4KDO - chains E and F of the 6 polymer chains in the assembly; structure by X-ray diffraction, 2.40 A resolution.

# Chain E
Protein: Hemagglutinin
Source organism: Influenza A virus
UniProt: Q6DQ33 (Q6DQ33_9INFA); residues 5-325 here correspond to UniProt positions 17-337 (UniProt number = residue number + 12)
Chain sequence (322 residues; row label = number of the first residue in the row):
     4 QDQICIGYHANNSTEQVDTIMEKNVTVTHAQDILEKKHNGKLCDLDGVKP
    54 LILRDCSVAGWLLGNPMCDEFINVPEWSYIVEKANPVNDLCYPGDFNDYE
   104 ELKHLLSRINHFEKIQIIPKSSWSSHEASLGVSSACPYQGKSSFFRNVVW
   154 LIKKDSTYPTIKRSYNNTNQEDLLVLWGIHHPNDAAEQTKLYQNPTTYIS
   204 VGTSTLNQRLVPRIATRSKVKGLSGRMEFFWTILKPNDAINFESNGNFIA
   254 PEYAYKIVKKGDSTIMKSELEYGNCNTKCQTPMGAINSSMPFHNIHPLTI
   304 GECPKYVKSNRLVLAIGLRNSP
Sequence notes: expression tag (4); engineered mutation Asp158 (Asn170 in Q6DQ33), Lys224 (Asn236 in Q6DQ33), Leu226 (Gln238 in Q6DQ33), Ile319 (Thr331 in Q6DQ33)
Disulfide bonds: Cys46-Cys278, Cys59-Cys71, Cys94-Cys139, Cys282-Cys306
Glycans and other covalent adducts: N-acetylglucosamine (NAG) linked to Asn169

# Chain F
Protein: Hemagglutinin
Source organism: Influenza A virus
UniProt: Q6DQ33 (Q6DQ33_9INFA); residues 335-509 here correspond to UniProt positions 347-521 (UniProt number = residue number + 12)
Chain sequence (175 residues; each row starts with the number of its first residue):
   335 GLFGAIAGFIEGGWQGMVDGWYGYHHSNEQGSGYAADKESTQKAIDGVTN
   385 KVNSIIDKMNTQFEAVGREFNNLERRIENLNKKMEDGFLDVWTYNAELLV
   435 LMENERTLDFHDSNVKNLYDKVRLQLRDNAKELGNGCFEFYHKCDNECME
   485 SVRNGTYDYPQYSEEARLKREEISG
Disulfide bonds: Cys478-Cys482

# Interface between chain E and chain F
Residue-residue contacts (138; chain E residue first):
  Gln4(E) - Glu473(F)
  Gln4(E) - Phe474(F)
  Gln4(E) - Lys503(F)
  Asp5(E) - Ser361(F)
  Asp5(E) - Phe472(F)
  Asp5(E) - Glu473(F)
  Asp5(E) - Phe474(F)  hydrogen bond (backbone-backbone)
  Asp5(E) - His476(F)
  Asp5(E) - Lys477(F)
  Asp5(E) - Cys478(F)  hydrogen bond (side chain-backbone)
  Gln6(E) - His360(F)
  Gln6(E) - Ser361(F)
  Gln6(E) - Leu467(F)
  Gln6(E) - Cys471(F)
  Gln6(E) - Phe472(F)
  Gln6(E) - Glu473(F)
  Gln6(E) - Phe474(F)
  Gln6(E) - Met483(F)
  Ile7(E) - Tyr358(F)  hydrophobic
  Ile7(E) - Val456(F)  hydrophobic
  Ile7(E) - Leu460(F)  hydrophobic
  Ile7(E) - Gly470(F)
  Ile7(E) - Cys471(F)
  Ile7(E) - Phe472(F)  hydrogen bond (backbone-backbone)
  Ile7(E) - Phe474(F)  hydrophobic
  Ile7(E) - Val486(F)  hydrophobic
  Cys8(E) - Trp348(F)
  Cys8(E) - Gly357(F)
  Cys8(E) - Tyr358(F)
  Cys8(E) - His359(F)  hydrogen bond (backbone-backbone)
  Cys8(E) - Gly470(F)
  Cys8(E) - Cys471(F)  disulfide
  Ile9(E) - Ile344(F)
  Ile9(E) - Trp348(F)
  Ile9(E) - Gly357(F)
  Ile9(E) - Val449(F)
  Ile9(E) - Leu452(F)  hydrophobic
  Ile9(E) - Tyr453(F)  hydrophobic
  Ile9(E) - Val456(F)  hydrophobic
  Ile9(E) - Gly470(F)  hydrogen bond (backbone-backbone)
  Ile9(E) - Phe472(F)  hydrophobic
  Gly10(E) - Ile344(F)
  Gly10(E) - Trp348(F)
  Gly10(E) - Tyr356(F)
  Gly10(E) - Gly357(F)  hydrogen bond (backbone-backbone)
  Tyr11(E) - Ile340(F)  hydrogen bond (side chain-backbone)
  Tyr11(E) - Ile344(F)  hydrogen bond (side chain-backbone)
  Tyr11(E) - Gly346(F)
  Tyr11(E) - Gly347(F)
  Tyr11(E) - Trp348(F)  hydrogen bond (backbone-backbone)
  Tyr11(E) - Met351(F)
  Tyr11(E) - Trp355(F)
  Tyr11(E) - Tyr356(F)  hydrophobic
  Tyr11(E) - Val449(F)  hydrophobic
  His12(E) - Met351(F)  hydrogen bond (side chain-backbone)
  His12(E) - Val352(F)
  His12(E) - Gly354(F)  hydrogen bond (side chain-backbone)
  His12(E) - Trp355(F)  hydrogen bond (backbone-backbone)
  Ala13(E) - Gly347(F)
  Ala13(E) - Trp348(F)  hydrogen bond (backbone-backbone)
  Ala13(E) - Gln349(F)
  Asn14(E) - Gln349(F)
  Asn15(E) - Gln349(F)
  Val20(E) - Asn438(F)
  Asp21(E) - Leu435(F)
  Asp21(E) - Asn438(F)  hydrogen bond (backbone-side chain)
  Thr22(E) - Leu435(F)
  Thr22(E) - Asn438(F)
  Thr22(E) - Glu439(F)  hydrogen bond (side chain-backbone)
  Ile23(E) - Leu435(F)
  Ile23(E) - Met436(F)  hydrophobic
  Met24(E) - Glu439(F)
  Val28(E) - Leu442(F)  hydrophobic
  Val30(E) - Leu442(F)  hydrophobic
  Gln34(E) - Val386(F)
  Ile36(E) - Ile390(F)  hydrophobic
  Leu48(E) - Phe397(F)  hydrophobic
  Glu103(E) - Glu403(F)
  Glu103(E) - Asn405(F)
  His107(E) - Glu403(F)  salt bridge
  Arg111(E) - Phe397(F)
  Asp265(E) - Phe397(F)
  Ser266(E) - Ala399(F)
  Ser266(E) - Glu403(F)
  Thr267(E) - Ala399(F)
  Thr267(E) - Gly401(F)
  Thr267(E) - Glu403(F)  hydrogen bond
  Ile268(E) - Glu403(F)
  Ser292(E) - Ile390(F)
  Met293(E) - Ile390(F)  hydrophobic
  Pro294(E) - Met393(F)  hydrophobic
  Phe295(E) - Met393(F)  hydrophobic
  Phe295(E) - Trp426(F)  hydrophobic
  Phe295(E) - Ala430(F)  hydrophobic
  Pro300(E) - Val400(F)
  Leu301(E) - Val400(F)
  Leu301(E) - Arg402(F)
  Thr302(E) - Glu398(F)
  Thr302(E) - Ala399(F)
  Thr302(E) - Val400(F)  hydrogen bond (backbone-backbone)
  Ile303(E) - Phe397(F)  hydrophobic
  Ile303(E) - Glu398(F)
  Ile303(E) - Ala399(F)  hydrophobic
  Gly304(E) - Gln396(F)
  Gly304(E) - Phe397(F)
  Gly304(E) - Glu398(F)  hydrogen bond (backbone-backbone)
  Glu305(E) - Gln396(F)
  Glu305(E) - Phe397(F)
  Lys308(E) - Met393(F)  hydrogen bond
  Lys308(E) - Asn394(F)  hydrogen bond (side chain-backbone)
  Lys308(E) - Trp426(F)
  Tyr309(E) - Leu423(F)  hydrophobic
  Val310(E) - Leu423(F)
  Val310(E) - Trp426(F)  hydrophobic
  Val310(E) - Thr427(F)
  Lys311(E) - Leu423(F)
  Lys311(E) - Thr427(F)  hydrogen bond (backbone-side chain)
  Ser312(E) - Glu431(F)  hydrogen bond
  Leu315(E) - Ala430(F)  hydrophobic
  Val316(E) - Val434(F)
  Val316(E) - Asn438(F)  hydrogen bond (backbone-side chain)
  Leu317(E) - Ile389(F)  hydrophobic
  Leu317(E) - Val434(F)  hydrophobic
  Leu317(E) - Asn438(F)
  Ala318(E) - Asn438(F)  hydrogen bond (backbone-side chain)
  Ala318(E) - Thr441(F)  hydrogen bond (backbone-side chain)
  Ile319(E) - Trp355(F)
  Ile319(E) - Val382(F)  hydrophobic
  Ile319(E) - Thr441(F)
  Ile319(E) - His445(F)  hydrogen bond (backbone-side chain)
  Gly320(E) - Thr441(F)
  Gly320(E) - Leu442(F)
  Gly320(E) - His445(F)  hydrogen bond (backbone-side chain)
  Leu321(E) - Ile340(F)  hydrophobic
  Leu321(E) - Trp355(F)  hydrophobic
  Leu321(E) - Leu442(F)  hydrophobic
  Leu321(E) - His445(F)
  Arg322(E) - Leu442(F)
Other interface residues (no listed pair), chain E (56 interface residues in all): Thr31, Lys106, Cys306, Arg314
Other interface residues (no listed pair), chain F (64 interface residues in all): Ala341, Asn362, Thr395
Cross-chain cystine bridges: Cys8(E)-Cys471(F)

# Overview
56 residues of chain E and 64 residues of chain F are in contact; the contacts include 1 disulfide bond, 27
hydrogen bonds and 1 salt bridge. Among the polar pairs are His107(E)-Glu403(F), Asp5(E)-Cys478(F) and
Tyr11(E)-Ile340(F). N-acetylglucosamine is covalently linked to Asn169(E).
Here chain E is Hemagglutinin and chain F is Hemagglutinin, both from Influenza A virus. Entry 4KDO (Crystal
structure of the hemagglutinin of ferret-transmissible H5N1 virus in complex with human receptor analog LSTc)
was determined by X-ray diffraction together with 4KDM, 4KDN and 4KDQ from the same study.
